8G5N - chains B and C of the 5 polymer chains in the assembly; structure by electron microscopy, 2.73 A resolution.

Chain B (and C):
Protein: DNA polymerase subunit gamma-2, mitochondrial
Source organism: Homo sapiens
Notes: EC 2.7.7.7; chain C of this document is another copy of the same molecule, construct and numbering; everything in this record applies to it too
UniProt: Q9UHN1 (DPOG2_HUMAN); residues 1-485 here = UniProt positions 1-485
Chain sequence (485 residues; numbered 1 to 485; the number before each row is that of its first residue):
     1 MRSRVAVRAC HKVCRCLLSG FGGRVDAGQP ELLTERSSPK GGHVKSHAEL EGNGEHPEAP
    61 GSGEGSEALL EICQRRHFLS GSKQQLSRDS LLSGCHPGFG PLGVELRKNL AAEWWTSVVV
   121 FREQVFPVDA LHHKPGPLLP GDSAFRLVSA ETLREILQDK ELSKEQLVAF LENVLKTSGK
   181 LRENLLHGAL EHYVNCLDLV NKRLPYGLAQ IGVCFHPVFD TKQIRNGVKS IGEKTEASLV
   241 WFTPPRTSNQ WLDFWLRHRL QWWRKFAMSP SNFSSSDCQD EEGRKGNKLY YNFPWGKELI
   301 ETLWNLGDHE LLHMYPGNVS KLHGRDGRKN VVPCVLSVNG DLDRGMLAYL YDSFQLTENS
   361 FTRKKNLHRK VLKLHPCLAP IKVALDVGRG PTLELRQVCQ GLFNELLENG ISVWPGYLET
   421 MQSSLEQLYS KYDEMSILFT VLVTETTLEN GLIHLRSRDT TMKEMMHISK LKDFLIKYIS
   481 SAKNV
Disordered / not traced: 1-63, 161-169, 356-361 (chain C: 1-65, 356-367)
Swiss-Prot annotation at these positions:
  - modified residue: S38 (Phosphoserine)
  - natural variant: R182 (R182W: In MTDPS16), G416 (G416A: No functional deficit), D433 (D433Y: In MTDPS16B), G451 (G451E: In PEOA4)

Chain B / chain C interface:
Pairs across the interface (72):
  F78(B) - N195(C)
  F78(B) - L199(C)
  S82(B) - N195(C)  hydrogen bond
  H96(B) - L131(C)
  P97(B) - L131(C)
  F99(B) - D129(C)
  P101(B) - P127(C)
  P101(B) - L199(C)  hydrophobic
  V104(B) - D129(C)
  E105(B) - W115(C)
  R107(B) - D129(C)  salt bridge
  F121(B) - L407(C)
  F121(B) - E408(C)
  E123(B) - F403(C)
  P127(B) - P101(C)
  D129(B) - G98(C)
  D129(B) - F99(C)
  D129(B) - V104(C)
  H132(B) - H132(C)
  H132(B) - V213(C)
  H133(B) - I231(C)
  H133(B) - E233(C)  salt bridge
  L139(B) - R154(C)
  G141(B) - R154(C)  hydrogen bond (backbone-side chain)
  D142(B) - R154(C)  salt bridge
  S143(B) - R154(C)
  E155(B) - Q166(C)  hydrogen bond (side chain-backbone)
  L157(B) - E165(C)
  L171(B) - L162(C)  hydrophobic
  L175(B) - R154(C)
  K176(B) - I156(C)
  S178(B) - E155(C)  hydrogen bond (side chain-backbone)
  G179(B) - R154(C)  hydrogen bond (backbone-backbone)
  G179(B) - E155(C)
  K180(B) - L153(C)
  K180(B) - R154(C)
  K180(B) - E155(C)  hydrogen bond (backbone-side chain)
  L181(B) - L153(C)
  L181(B) - E155(C)  hydrogen bond (backbone-side chain)
  E183(B) - L153(C)
  N195(B) - G81(C)
  D198(B) - H77(C)
  L199(B) - H77(C)
  L199(B) - P101(C)  hydrophobic
  N201(B) - E419(C)
  R203(B) - L418(C)
  R203(B) - E419(C)  salt bridge
  V213(B) - H132(C)
  F215(B) - H132(C)
  F215(B) - T152(C)
  H216(B) - T152(C)  hydrogen bond (backbone-side chain)
  P217(B) - T152(C)
  V228(B) - E151(C)
  K229(B) - E151(C)  salt bridge
  I231(B) - H133(C)
  I231(B) - A150(C)
  I231(B) - E151(C)
  I231(B) - T152(C)
  E233(B) - L131(C)
  E233(B) - H133(C)
  Q400(B) - E123(C)
  F403(B) - E123(C)
  L407(B) - V120(C)
  L407(B) - F121(C)  hydrophobic
  E408(B) - K483(C)
  P415(B) - E123(C)
  Y417(B) - E123(C)  hydrogen bond
  L418(B) - E123(C)
  L418(B) - Q124(C)
  L418(B) - R203(C)
  E419(B) - N201(C)
  E419(B) - R203(C)  salt bridge
Interface residues without a listed pair, chain B (60 interface residues in all): G98, K108, W115, V120, V128, P140, Q158, V200, W414, N484
Interface residues without a listed pair, chain C (50 interface residues in all): S80, K108, F126, V128, L157, L181, H192, D198, F215, W414, P415

Summary:
60 residues of chain B face 50 of chain C across their interface, with 9 hydrogen bonds and 6 salt bridges.
Polar pairs include R107(B)-D129(C), H133(B)-E233(C) and D142(B)-R154(C).
Both chains are DNA polymerase subunit gamma-2, mitochondrial (Homo sapiens). Entry 8G5N (Cryo-EM structure of
the Guide loop Engagement Complex (VI) of Human Mitochondrial DNA Polymerase Gamma) was determined by electron
microscopy, deposited together with 8G5I, 8G5J, 8G5K, 8G5L, 8G5O, 8G5P and 8T7E.
